PDB entry 5KFG | X-ray diffraction, 1.55 A resolution | chains A and P of the 3 polymer chains in the assembly

== Chain A ==
Protein: DNA polymerase eta
Organism: Homo sapiens
Notes: EC 2.7.7.7; engineered mutation(s): R61A
UniProt: Q9Y253 (POLH_HUMAN); residues 1-432 here = UniProt positions 1-432
Amino-acid sequence (435 residues; each row starts with the number of its first residue; numbers below 1 keep their minus sign (Gly-2 is residue -2)):
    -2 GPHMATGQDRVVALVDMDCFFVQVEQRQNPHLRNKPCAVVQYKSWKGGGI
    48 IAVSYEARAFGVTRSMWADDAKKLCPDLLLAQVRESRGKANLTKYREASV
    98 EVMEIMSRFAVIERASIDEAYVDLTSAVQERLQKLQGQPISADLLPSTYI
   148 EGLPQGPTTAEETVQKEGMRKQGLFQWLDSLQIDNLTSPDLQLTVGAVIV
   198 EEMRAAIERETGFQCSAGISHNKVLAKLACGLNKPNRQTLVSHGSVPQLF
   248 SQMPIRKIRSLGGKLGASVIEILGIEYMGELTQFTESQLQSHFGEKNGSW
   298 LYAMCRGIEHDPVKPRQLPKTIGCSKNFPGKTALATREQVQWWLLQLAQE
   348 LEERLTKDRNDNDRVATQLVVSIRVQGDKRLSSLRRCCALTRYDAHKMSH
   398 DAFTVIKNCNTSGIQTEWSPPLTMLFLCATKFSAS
Unresolved in the structure: 155-159
Differences from the reference sequence: expression tag (-2 to 0)
Metal / ion sites: Mn2+ site 1: Asp13, Asp115, Glu116 (together with 2'-deoxyadenosine 5'-triphosphate) (shared with DT8(P) of chain P); Ca2+: Asp13, Met14, Asp115 (together with 2'-deoxyadenosine 5'-triphosphate); Mn2+ site 2: Asp13, Met14, Asp115 (together with 2'-deoxyadenosine 5'-triphosphate)
Residues lining bound ligands:
  - : Asp13, Met14, Asp15, Cys16, Asp115, Lys231
  - 2'-deoxyadenosine 5'-triphosphate (DTP): Asp13, Met14, Asp15, Cys16, Phe17, Phe18, Ile48, Ala49, Tyr52, Arg55, Arg61, Ile114, Asp115, Glu116, Lys231
UniProt features mapped onto this chain:
  - binding site (Mg(2+)): Asp13, Met14, Asp115, Glu116
  - binding site (Mn(2+)): Asp13, Met14, Asp115, Glu116
  - binding site (a 2'-deoxyribonucleoside 5'-triphosphate): Arg61
  - natural variant: Val37 (deletion: In XPV), Leu75 (deletion: In XPV), Arg93 (R93P: In XPV), Arg111 (R111H: In XPV), Thr122 (T122P: In XPV), Gly153 (G153D: In a breast cancer sample), Thr191 (T191P: In XPV), Gly263 (G263V: In XPV), Val266 (V266D: In XPV), Gly295 (G295R: In XPV), Arg361 (R361S: In XPV)
  - mutagenesis: Tyr52 (Y52A/F: Reduces DNA polymerase activity; Y52E: Reduces DNA polymerase activity. Increases fidelity of replication and reduces translesion bypass), Arg61 (R61A: Reduces enzymatic activity by two-thirds), Ser62 (S62G: Increased DNA polymerase activity and translesion bypass compared to wild-type), Ala68 (A68S/V: Severe reduction in thymine dimer translesion bypass), Asn324 to Pro326 (Reduces binding to chromatin and to monoubiquitinated PCNA. Abolishes binding to monoubiquitinated PCNA; when associated with 705-E--H-713 Del)

== Chain P ==
Molecule: 8-nt DNA strand
Sequence (8 nucleotides; numbered 1 to 8; the number before each row is that of its first residue):
     1 AGCGTCAT
Metal / ion sites: Mn2+: DT8 (together with 2'-deoxyadenosine 5'-triphosphate) (shared with Asp13(A), Asp115(A), Glu116(A) of chain A)

== Chain A / chain P interface ==
Residue-residue contacts (23):
  Ser113(A) - DT8(P)  hydrogen bond to the phosphate
  Asp115(A) - DT8(P)  phosphate contact
  Glu116(A) - DT8(P)  phosphate contact
  Lys224(A) - DT8(P)  salt bridge to the phosphate
  Ile255(A) - DA7(P)  phosphate contact
  Arg256(A) - DA7(P)  phosphate contact
  Ser257(A) - DC6(P)  phosphate contact
  Ser257(A) - DA7(P)  hydrogen bond to the phosphate
  Leu258(A) - DA7(P)  hydrogen bond to the phosphate
  Gly259(A) - DA7(P)  hydrogen bond to the phosphate
  Gly260(A) - DC6(P)  phosphate contact
  Gly260(A) - DA7(P)  phosphate contact
  Lys261(A) - DT5(P)  salt bridge to the phosphate
  Lys261(A) - DC6(P)  hydrogen bond to the phosphate
  Leu262(A) - DC6(P)  hydrogen bond to the phosphate
  Arg377(A) - DC3(P)  phosphate contact
  Arg377(A) - DG4(P)  salt bridge to the phosphate
  Leu381(A) - DC3(P)  phosphate contact
  Arg382(A) - DG2(P)  sugar contact
  Arg382(A) - DC3(P)  hydrogen bond to the phosphate
  Arg382(A) - DG4(P)  base contact
  Arg383(A) - DG2(P)  phosphate contact
  Cys384(A) - DG2(P)  hydrogen bond to the phosphate
Interface residues without a listed pair, chain A (20 interface residues in all): Asp13, Ser379, Ser380
Interface residues without a listed pair, chain P (8 interface residues in all): DA1

== Summary ==
20 residues of chain A face 8 of chain P across their interface, with 8 hydrogen bonds and 3 salt bridges.
Polar contacts include Ser113(A)-DT8(P), Ser257(A)-DA7(P) and Leu258(A)-DA7(P). Chain A binds compounds CA/MN
and 2'-deoxyadenosine 5'-triphosphate.
Chain A is DNA polymerase eta (Homo sapiens) and chain P is an 8-nt DNA strand; the structure, Human DNA
polymerase eta-DNA ternary complex: reaction with 10 mM Mn2+ for 30s, was determined by X-ray diffraction
(same publication as 5KFA, 5KFB, 5KFC, 5KFD, 5KFE, 5KFF and 28 further entries).
